5M59 - chains D and C; structure by X-ray diffraction, 3.20 A resolution.

Chain D:
Name: Putative pre-mRNA splicing factor
Organism: Chaetomium thermophilum
Notes: fragment: Jab1 domain
Reference sequence: G0SFL3 (G0SFL3_CHATD); residues 2037-2309 here = UniProt positions 2037-2309
Amino-acid sequence (276 residues; row label = number of the first residue in the row):
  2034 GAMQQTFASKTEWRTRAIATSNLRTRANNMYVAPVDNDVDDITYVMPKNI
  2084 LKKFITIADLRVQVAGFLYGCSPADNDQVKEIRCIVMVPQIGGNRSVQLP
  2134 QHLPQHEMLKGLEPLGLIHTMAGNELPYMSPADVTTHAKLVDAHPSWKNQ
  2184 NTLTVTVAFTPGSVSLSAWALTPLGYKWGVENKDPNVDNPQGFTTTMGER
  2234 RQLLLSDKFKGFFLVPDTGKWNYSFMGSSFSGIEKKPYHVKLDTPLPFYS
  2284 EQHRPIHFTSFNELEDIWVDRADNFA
Disordered / not traced: 2034-2043, 2072-2074
Construct notes: expression tag (2034-2036)

Chain C:
Name: Pre-mRNA splicing helicase-like protein
Organism: Chaetomium thermophilum
Reference sequence: G0S0B9 (G0S0B9_CHATD); residues 426-2193 here = UniProt positions 426-2193
Amino-acid sequence (1772 residues; row label = number of the first residue in the row):
   422 GAEFMDIDKDAFAAKEQALKQERPEGLVGGLQPKKLVNLENLVFDQGNHL
   472 MTNPRVRMPEGTTKRVFKGYEEIHVPPPKKRSDPTDQNIPVTELPEWARI
   522 PFNTTKTLNKIQSKCFPTAFLDDGNMLVCAPTGSGKTNVAMLTMLREIGK
   572 NRNEKGEIDLDAFKIVYIAPLKALVQEQVGNFGKRLEPYGIKVSELTGDR
   622 QLTKQQISETQVIVTTPEKWDVITRKATDISYTNLVRLIIIDEIHLLHDD
   672 RGPVLESIVSRTIRRTEQTGEPVRIIGLSATLPNYRDVASFLRVDFEKGL
   722 FYFDGSYRPCPLRQEFIGVTDKKAIKQLKTMNDITYQKVLEHVGQNRNQM
   772 LIFVHSRKETAKTAKYIRDKALEMDTINQILKHDAGTREVLQEAASSVNN
   822 TDLKDLLPYGFGIHHAGMSRADRTDVEDLFASGHIQVLVCTATLAWGVNL
   872 PAHTVIIKGTQVYSPEKGSWVELSPQDVLQMLGRAGRPQYDTYGEGIIIT
   922 TQGEIPYYLSLLNQQLPIESQLVSKLVDSLNAEIVLGNVRNRDEGVEWLG
   972 YTYLFVRMLRSPGLYSVGAEYEDDVALEQKRVDLIHSAAMVLKKSNLIKY
  1022 DEKTGKMQATELGRIASHYYISHESMDTYNKLIHPAMNDVELFRVFAQSG
  1072 EFKYIPVRQEEKLELAKLLARVPIPVKESIEEPTAKINVLLQAYISRLKL
  1122 EGLALMADMVYVTQSAGRILRAIFEICLKKGWASVAKLALNMCKMAEKRM
  1172 WPTMSPLRQYPTCPAEIIKKAERMDVPWSSYFDLDPPRMGELLGMPKAGK
  1222 TVCALVSKFPRVEIQGNVQPMTRSMLRIELTITPNFQWDVELHGVTESFW
  1272 ILVEDCDGEEILFHDVFILRKDLAEAEENEHTVEFTVPISEPMPPNYFIS
  1322 VISDRWMHSETRMPVSFQKLILPERFPPHTELLDLQPLPVSALKAKDYAA
  1372 LYPNWQQFNKIQTQTFNSLYNTDNNVLVAAPTGSGKTVCAEFALLRHWAK
  1422 KDAGRAVYIAPFQELVDLRFQDWQKRLSHLRGGKEIVKLTGETTTDLKLL
  1472 EQGDLILATPLQWDVLSRQWKRRKNVQTVELFIADDLHMLGGQMGYIYEI
  1522 VVSRMHFIRTQTELPMRIVGLSVSLANARDIGEWIDAKKHDIYNFSPHVR
  1572 PVPLELHIQSYTIPHFPSLMLAMAKPTYLAITQLSPDQPAIVFVPSRKQT
  1622 RATARDLLTACLADDDEDRFLHVEVDQIRKLLDHVQEEALAEALSHGVGY
  1672 YHEALSQSDKRIVKHLYNNGAIQVLIASRDVCWELDFTAHLVVVMGTQFF
  1722 EGKEHRYIDYPLSEVLQMFGKALQPSKDGRSRGVLMLPAVKREYYKKFLN
  1772 EALPVESHLHNFLPDAFVTEISTKMIESGEDAINWATFTYFYRRLLANPS
  1822 YYGLQDPTHDGLSQYLSDLVETTLKQLSDARIIEMDEDEGTVAPLNAAMI
  1872 AAYYNISYMTMEMFLLSLSHKSKLRTILEIVTAATEFESIQTRRHEEGIL
  1922 KRIYDHVPVKMNNPVWDSAHFKAFVLVQAHFSRMNLPIDLAKDQEVILQK
  1972 ILSLLSAIVDILSSEGHLNALNAMEMSQMVVQAMWDRDSPLKQIPNFTPE
  2022 VVKVANKYGINDIFDFMEQMNPEENPNYASLVKDLGLTQAQLAQAANFTN
  2072 NKYPDITLEFEVDDPDNIRAGEPAYLKIHIERELEEDEEFDPTVHAPFYP
  2122 GKKSENWWLVVGEESTKTLLAIKRVTVGKELNVKLEFVVPSPGKHDLKLF
  2172 LMSDSYVGVDQDPSFSVNVAEG
Disordered / not traced: 422-448, 1931-1933, 1988-1990, 2082-2086, 2092-2099, 2111-2112, 2123-2126, 2144-2153, 2186-2193
Construct notes: expression tag (422-425)

Chain D / chain C interface:
Pairs across the interface - 90 pairs, chain D then chain C:
  T2044(D) - K1098(C)
  W2046(D) - P1094(C)
  W2046(D) - P1096(C)  hydrophobic
  R2047(D) - L1090(C)
  R2047(D) - R1092(C)
  R2047(D) - V1093(C)  hydrogen bond (side chain-backbone)
  R2047(D) - P1096(C)
  R2047(D) - K1098(C)
  S2054(D) - N1059(C)  hydrogen bond
  S2054(D) - E1062(C)
  R2057(D) - H1055(C)
  R2057(D) - A1057(C)  hydrogen bond (side chain-backbone)
  R2057(D) - E1062(C)  salt bridge
  N2082(D) - D1278(C)  hydrogen bond
  K2086(D) - D1278(C)
  K2086(D) - E1280(C)  salt bridge
  E2140(D) - Q1339(C)
  E2140(D) - K1340(C)  salt bridge
  M2141(D) - P1316(C)
  M2141(D) - S1337(C)  hydrogen bond
  K2143(D) - Q1339(C)
  K2143(D) - K1340(C)
  K2241(D) - P1313(C)
  K2243(D) - C1277(C)
  K2243(D) - P1316(C)
  G2244(D) - P1316(C)
  F2245(D) - P1316(C)  hydrophobic
  S2262(D) - D1196(C)
  L2275(D) - N1317(C)
  L2275(D) - F1319(C)
  L2275(D) - P1335(C)
  D2276(D) - F1319(C)
  D2276(D) - R1333(C)  salt bridge
  T2277(D) - D1278(C)
  T2277(D) - F1319(C)
  E2284(D) - W1172(C)
  E2284(D) - P1173(C)
  E2284(D) - T1174(C)  hydrogen bond
  R2287(D) - P1094(C)  hydrogen bond (side chain-backbone)
  R2287(D) - P1096(C)
  H2290(D) - P1094(C)
  F2291(D) - P1094(C)  hydrophobic
  F2291(D) - I1095(C)  hydrophobic
  F2291(D) - W1172(C)  hydrophobic
  F2291(D) - T1174(C)
  F2291(D) - M1175(C)
  S2293(D) - S1117(C)  hydrogen bond (side chain-backbone)
  S2293(D) - R1118(C)
  S2293(D) - M1175(C)
  F2294(D) - S1117(C)  hydrogen bond (backbone-backbone)
  F2294(D) - R1118(C)
  F2294(D) - L1119(C)  hydrophobic
  E2296(D) - R1118(C)
  E2296(D) - L1119(C)
  E2296(D) - K1120(C)
  E2298(D) - R1118(C)  salt bridge
  E2298(D) - R1170(C)  salt bridge
  I2300(D) - R778(C)  hydrogen bond (backbone-side chain)
  I2300(D) - M1130(C)  hydrophobic
  W2301(D) - R778(C)
  W2301(D) - K779(C)
  W2301(D) - L1121(C)
  W2301(D) - E1122(C)
  W2301(D) - G1123(C)
  W2301(D) - L1124(C)  hydrophobic
  W2301(D) - M1127(C)
  V2302(D) - M1127(C)  hydrophobic
  V2302(D) - A1128(C)  hydrophobic
  D2303(D) - R778(C)  salt bridge
  D2303(D) - A837(C)
  R2304(D) - E887(C)  salt bridge
  R2304(D) - V1131(C)
  R2304(D) - Y1132(C)
  R2304(D) - Q1135(C)  hydrogen bond
  A2305(D) - L592(C)  hydrophobic
  A2305(D) - Q1135(C)
  D2306(D) - Q1135(C)
  N2307(D) - P591(C)
  N2307(D) - L592(C)
  N2307(D) - T637(C)  hydrogen bond (backbone-side chain)
  N2307(D) - E639(C)
  N2307(D) - R672(C)
  F2308(D) - E639(C)
  F2308(D) - K640(C)  hydrogen bond (backbone-side chain)
  F2308(D) - Y1041(C)  hydrophobic
  F2308(D) - R1139(C)
  A2309(D) - L617(C)
  A2309(D) - T618(C)  hydrogen bond (backbone-side chain)
  A2309(D) - G619(C)  hydrogen bond (backbone-backbone)
  A2309(D) - K640(C)
Other interface residues (no listed pair), chain D (42 interface residues in all): T2048, A2050, I2051, T2053, Y2282, Q2285
Other interface residues (no listed pair), chain C (68 interface residues in all): T862, T864, D1060, V1061, A1091, V1097, E1099, R1179, G1279, P1315

Overview:
The interface between chain D and chain C involves 42 residues on one side and 68 on the other; the contacts
include 15 hydrogen bonds and 8 salt bridges. Polar contacts include R2057(D)-E1062(C), K2086(D)-E1280(C) and
E2140(D)-K1340(C).
Here chain D is Putative pre-mRNA splicing factor and chain C is Pre-mRNA splicing helicase-like protein, both
from Chaetomium thermophilum. Entry 5M59 (Crystal structure of Chaetomium thermophilum Brr2 helicase core in
complex with Prp8 Jab1 domain) was determined by X-ray diffraction (same publication as 5M52 and 5M5P).
